Entry 3WDE (X-ray diffraction, 1.44 A resolution); this record covers chains A and B.

== Chain A ==
Name: Probable ATP-dependent Clp protease ATP-binding subunit
From: Mycobacterium tuberculosis
Notes: fragment: N-terminal domain
UniProtKB: P0A522 (CLPC_MYCTU); numbering as in UniProt (aligned over 1-145)
Chain sequence (153 residues; each row starts with the number of its first residue):
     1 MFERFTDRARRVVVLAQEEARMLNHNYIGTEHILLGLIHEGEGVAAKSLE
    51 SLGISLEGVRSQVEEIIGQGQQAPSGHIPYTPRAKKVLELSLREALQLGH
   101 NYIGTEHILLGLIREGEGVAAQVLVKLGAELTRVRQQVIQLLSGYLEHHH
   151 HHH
Unresolved in the structure: 148-153
Sequence notes: engineered mutation Y80 (Phe in P0A522); expression tag (146-153)
Reported in the primary citation:
  - binding site for Cyclomarin A (chain B): Y80
  - mutagenesis - F2Y, E89A: increased growth in response to CymA1
  - mutagenesis - E89Q: unchanged growth in response to CymA1
  - mutagenesis - F2A: unchanged growth in response to CymA
  - mutagenesis - F2A (300-fold), F2Y (60-fold): decreased binding to CymA1

== Chain B ==
Name: Cyclomarin A
Chain sequence (7 residues; each row starts with the number of its first residue):
     1 WLAFVLV
Modified / non-standard residues: W1 ((betaR)-beta-hydroxy-1-[(3R)-3-hydroxy-2-methylbutan-2-yl]-L-tryptophan; WRP); L2 ((4r)-5-hydroxy-n-methyl-l-leucine; WLU); F4 ((betar)-beta-methoxy-l-phenylalanine; WPA); L6 (n-methylleucine; MLE); V7 ((2S,3R)-2-amino-3,5-dimethylhex-4-enoic acid; WVL)
Covalently attached groups: covalent link W1-V7

== Interface between chain A and chain B ==
Pairs across the interface (24):
  M1(A) - W1(B)
  F2(A) - W1(B)
  F2(A) - F4(B)
  F2(A) - L6(B)
  F2(A) - V7(B)
  V13(A) - V5(B)
  V13(A) - L6(B)
  V14(A) - V5(B)  hydrophobic
  Q17(A) - V5(B)
  I28(A) - V5(B)  hydrophobic
  H77(A) - F4(B)
  I78(A) - F4(B)
  P79(A) - A3(B)
  P79(A) - F4(B)
  Y80(A) - L2(B)
  Y80(A) - A3(B)  hydrogen bond (backbone-backbone)
  Y80(A) - F4(B)  hydrogen bond (side chain-backbone)
  Y80(A) - V5(B)
  K85(A) - L2(B)  hydrogen bond (side chain-backbone)
  L88(A) - W1(B)
  L88(A) - L2(B)
  E89(A) - W1(B)
  E89(A) - L2(B)
  L92(A) - W1(B)
Also at the interface, not in a pair above, chain A (16 interface residues in all): F5, R10

== Overview ==
Chain A and chain B form an interface of 16 and 7 residues respectively, with 3 hydrogen bonds. Polar contacts
include Y80(A)-F4(B), K85(A)-L2(B) and Y80(A)-A3(B). The paper reports a binding site for Cyclomarin A (chain
B) at Y80(A); F2Y and E89A of chain A increase growth in response to CymA1; 4 substitutions were tested in
all.
Chain A is Probable ATP-dependent Clp protease ATP-binding subunit (Mycobacterium tuberculosis) and chain B is
Cyclomarin A; the structure, Mutant N-terminal domain of Mycobacterium tuberculosis ClpC1, F80Y, bound to
Cyclomarin A, was determined by X-ray diffraction together with 3WDB, 3WDC and 3WDD from the same study.
